4LNU - chains B and K of the 4 polymer chains in the assembly; structure by X-ray diffraction, 2.19 A resolution.

[Chain B]
Protein: Tubulin beta chain
Source organism: Ovis aries
Amino-acid sequence (445 residues; row label = number of the first residue in the row; note: 10 numbers in that range are skipped by the numbering (no residue carries them; nothing is unmodelled there)):
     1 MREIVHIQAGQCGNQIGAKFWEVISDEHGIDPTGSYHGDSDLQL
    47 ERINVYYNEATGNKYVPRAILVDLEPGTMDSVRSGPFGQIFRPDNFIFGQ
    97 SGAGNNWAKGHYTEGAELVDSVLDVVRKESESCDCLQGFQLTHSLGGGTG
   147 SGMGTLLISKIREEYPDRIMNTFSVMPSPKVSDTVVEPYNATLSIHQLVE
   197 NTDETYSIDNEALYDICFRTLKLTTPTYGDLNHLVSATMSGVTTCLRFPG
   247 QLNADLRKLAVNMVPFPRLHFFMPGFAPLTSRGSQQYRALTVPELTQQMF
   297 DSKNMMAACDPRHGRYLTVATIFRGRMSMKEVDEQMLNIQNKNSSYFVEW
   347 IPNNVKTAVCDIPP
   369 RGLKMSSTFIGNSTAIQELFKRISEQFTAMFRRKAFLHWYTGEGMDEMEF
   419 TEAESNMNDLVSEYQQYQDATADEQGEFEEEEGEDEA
Disordered / not traced: 442-455
Small-molecule neighbours: GDP (guanosine-5'-diphosphate): G10, Q11, C12, Q15, I16, D69, N101, S140, G142, G143, G144, T145, G146, V171, P173, V177, S178, D179, E183, N206, L209, Y224, L227, N228

[Chain K]
Protein: Kinesin-1 heavy chain
Source organism: Homo sapiens
UniProt: P33176 (KINH_HUMAN); numbering as in UniProt (aligned over 1-325)
Amino-acid sequence (325 residues; row label = number of the first residue in the row):
     1 MADLAESNIKVMCRFRPLNESEVNRGDKYIAKFQGEDTVVIASKPYAFDR
    51 VFQSSTSQEQVYNDAAKKIVKDVLEGYNGTIFAYGQTSSGKTHTMEGKLH
   101 DPEGMGIIPRIVQDIFNYIYSMDENLEFHIKVSYFEIYLDKIRDLLDVSK
   151 TNLSVHEDKNRVPYVKGATERFVSSPDEVMDTIDEGKSNRHVAVTNMNEH
   201 SSRSHSIFLINVKQENTQTEQKLSGKLYLVDLAGSEKVSKTGAEGAVLDE
   251 AKNINKSLSALGNVISALAEGSTYVPYRDSKMTRILQDSLGGNARTTIVI
   301 CCSPSSYNESETKSTLLFGQRAKTI
Disordered / not traced: 1-7, 194-200, 324-325
Sequence notes: engineered mutation S7 (Cys in P33176), A65 (Cys in P33176), A168 (Cys in P33176), S174 (Cys in P33176), A294 (Cys in P33176)
UniProt features mapped onto this chain:
  - binding site (ATP): G85 to T92
  - modified residue: A2 (N-acetylalanine)
  - cross-link: K213 (Glycyl lysine isopeptide (Lys-Gly) (interchain with G-Cter in SUMO2))
What the authors report for this chain:
  - contacts within the chain: Y138-E250 (hydrogen bond), R190-D231 (salt bridge)
  - conformationally variable residues (domain motion, order/disorder transition): I9, Y138, D231, K323
  - mutagenesis - I325G (27-fold): decreased catalytic activity

[Interface between chain B and chain K]
Pairs across the interface (24):
  R264(B) with Y274(K), hydrogen bond; P276(K); R278(K), hydrogen bond (side chain-backbone); D279(K), salt bridge
  M416(B) with H156(K); E157(K); Y164(K)
  T419(B) with E157(K); D158(K); K159(K); R161(K), hydrogen bond (backbone-side chain)
  E420(B) with H156(K), salt bridge; E157(K), hydrogen bond (side chain-backbone)
  E422(B) with R161(K), salt bridge
  S423(B) with E157(K), hydrogen bond; R161(K), hydrogen bond; R278(K)
  N424(B) with R278(K)
  D427(B) with Y274(K); R278(K), salt bridge
  S430(B) with Y274(K)
  E431(B) with Y274(K), hydrogen bond
  Q434(B) with T273(K), hydrogen bond; Y274(K), hydrogen bond (side chain-backbone)
Interface residues without a listed pair, chain B (13 interface residues in all): H192, F399
Interface residues without a listed pair, chain K (13 interface residues in all): S272, R284

[In short]
The chain B/chain K interface involves 13 residues from each chain; the contacts include 9 hydrogen bonds and
4 salt bridges. Polar contacts include R264(B)-D279(K), E420(B)-H156(K) and E422(B)-R161(K). Bound to chain B:
GDP. The paper reports that I325G of chain K reduces catalytic activity; conformational variability at I9(K),
Y138(K) and D231(K) among others.
Here chain B is Tubulin beta chain (Ovis aries) and chain K is Kinesin-1 heavy chain (Homo sapiens). Entry
4LNU (Nucleotide-free kinesin motor domain in complex with tubulin and a DARPin) was determined by X-ray
diffraction.
